PDB entry 4Z0Q | X-ray diffraction, 1.45 A resolution | chain A

== Chain A ==
Protein: Carbonic anhydrase 2
From: Homo sapiens
Notes: EC 4.2.1.1
UniProtKB: P00918 (CAH2_HUMAN); the author numbering skips numbers that UniProt does not, so the offset changes along the chain: 3-125 = UniProt 3-125; 127-261 = UniProt 126-260
Chain sequence (258 residues; each row starts with the number of its first residue; note: 1 number in that range is skipped by the numbering (no residue carries it; nothing is unmodelled there)):
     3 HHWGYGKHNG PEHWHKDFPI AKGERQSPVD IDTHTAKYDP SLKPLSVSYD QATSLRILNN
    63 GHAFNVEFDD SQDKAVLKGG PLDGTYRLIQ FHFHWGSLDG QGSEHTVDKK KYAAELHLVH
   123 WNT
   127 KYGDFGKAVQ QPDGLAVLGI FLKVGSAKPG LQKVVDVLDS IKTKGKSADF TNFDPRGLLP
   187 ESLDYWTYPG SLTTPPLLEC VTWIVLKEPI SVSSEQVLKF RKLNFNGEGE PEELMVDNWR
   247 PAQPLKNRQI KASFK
Ion coordination: Zn2+: His94, His96, His119 (together with 4K9)
Small-molecule neighbours: 4K9 (4-(3,4-dihydroquinolin-1(2H)-ylcarbonyl)benzenesulfonamide): Gln92, His94, His96, Glu106, His119, Val121, Phe131, Val135, Val143, Ser197, Leu198, Thr199, Thr200, Pro201, Pro202, Trp209
Curated features (UniProtKB/Swiss-Prot):
  - active site: His64 (Proton donor/acceptor)
  - binding site (Zn(2+)): His94, His96, His119
  - binding site (substrate): Thr199, Thr200
  - site: Tyr7 (Fine-tunes the proton-transfer properties of H-64), Asn62 (Fine-tunes the proton-transfer properties of H-64), Asn67 (Fine-tunes the proton-transfer properties of H-64), Gln92 (Involved in the binding of some activators, including histamine and L-histidine)
  - modified residue (Phosphoserine): Ser166, Ser173
What the authors report for this chain:
  - Zn2+ coordination: His94, His96, His119 (citing earlier work)
  - binding site for 4K9: Gln92, His94, His119, Val121, Phe131, Val135, Val143, Leu198 to Pro202, Trp209

== In short ==
Ligands of chain A: compound 4K9. The Zn2+ site is built by His94, His96 and His119. Curated annotation
(UniProt) lists active-site residue His64, 3 Zn2+-binding residues and substrate-binding residues Thr199 and
Thr200. From the paper: a binding site for 4K9 at Gln92, His94 and His119 among others; Zn2+ coordination by
His94, His96 and His119.
Chain A is Carbonic anhydrase 2 (Homo sapiens); the structure, Carbonic anhydrase inhibitors: Design and
synthesis of new heteroaryl-N-carbonylbenzenesulfonamides targeting druggable human carbonic anhydrase
isoforms (hCA ..., was determined by X-ray diffraction (same publication as 4Z1E, 4Z1J, 4Z1K and 4Z1N).
